PDB entry 6XDT | X-ray diffraction, 1.90 A resolution | chains C and D of the 4 polymer chains in the assembly

# Chain C
Name: Hemoglobin subunit alpha
From: Homo sapiens
UniProt: P69905 (HBA_HUMAN); residues 1-141 here correspond to UniProt positions 2-142 (UniProt number = residue number + 1)
Chain sequence (141 residues; row label = number of the first residue in the row):
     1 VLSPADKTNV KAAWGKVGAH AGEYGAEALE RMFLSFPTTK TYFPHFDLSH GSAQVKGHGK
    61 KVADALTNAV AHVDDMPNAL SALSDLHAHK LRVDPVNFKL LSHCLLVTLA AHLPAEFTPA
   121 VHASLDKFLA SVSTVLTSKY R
Bound ions: heme Fe: His87 (together with carbon monoxide)
Small-molecule neighbours:
  - carbon monoxide (CMO): Leu29, Phe43, His58, Val62, His87
  - heme (HEM): Met32, Thr39, Tyr42, Phe43, Phe46, His58, Lys61, Val62, Ala65, Leu66, Leu83, Leu86, His87, Leu91, Val93, Asn97, Phe98, Leu101, Leu105, Val132, Leu136
  - V1M (methyl 5-[(4-methoxy-2-methylphenoxy)methyl]pyridine-2-carboxylate): Val1, Leu2, Asp74, Asp75, Met76, Pro77, Lys127, Ala130, Ser131, Thr134, Val135
UniProt features mapped onto this chain:
  - binding site (O2): His58
  - binding site (heme b): His87
  - site: Thr8, Asn9 (Microbial infection: Cleavage), Lys11 (Not glycated), Ala13, Trp14 (Microbial infection: Cleavage), Tyr24, Gly25 (Microbial infection: Cleavage), Leu29, Glu30 (Microbial infection: Cleavage), His45, Phe46 (Microbial infection: Cleavage), Asp47, Leu48 (Microbial infection: Cleavage), Ser52, Ala53 (Microbial infection: Cleavage), Val55, Lys56 (Microbial infection: Cleavage), Lys56 (Not glycated), Gly59, Lys60 (Microbial infection: Cleavage), Lys60 (Not glycated), Lys90 (Not glycated), Leu91, Arg92 (Microbial infection: Cleavage), Lys99 (Not glycated), Leu106, Val107 (Microbial infection: Cleavage), Thr108, Leu109 (Microbial infection: Cleavage), Val121, His122 (Microbial infection: Cleavage), Ser133, Thr134 (Microbial infection: Cleavage)
  - modified residue: Ser3 (Phosphoserine), Lys7 (N6-succinyllysine), Thr8 (Phosphothreonine), Lys11 (N6-succinyllysine), Lys16 (N6-acetyllysine), Tyr24 (Phosphotyrosine), Ser35 (Phosphoserine), Lys40 (N6-succinyllysine), Ser49 (Phosphoserine), Ser102 (Phosphoserine), Thr108 (Phosphothreonine), Ser124 (Phosphoserine), Ser131 (Phosphoserine), Thr134 (Phosphothreonine), Thr137 (Phosphothreonine), Ser138 (Phosphoserine)
  - glycosylation (N-linked (Glc) (glycation) lysine): Lys7, Lys16, Lys40, Lys61
Reported in the primary citation:
  - binding site for V1M: Val1, Val73, Asp75, Met76, Pro77, Ala130, Ser131, Thr134

# Chain D
Name: Hemoglobin subunit beta
From: Homo sapiens
UniProt: P68871 (HBB_HUMAN); residues 1-146 here correspond to UniProt positions 2-147 (UniProt number = residue number + 1)
Chain sequence (146 residues; each row starts with the number of its first residue):
     1 VHLTPEEKSA VTALWGKVNV DEVGGEALGR LLVVYPWTQR FFESFGDLST PDAVMGNPKV
    61 KAHGKKVLGA FSDGLAHLDN LKGTFATLSE LHCDKLHVDP ENFRLLGNVL VCVLAHHFGK
   121 EFTPPVQAAY QKVVAGVANA LAHKYH
Bound ions: heme Fe: His92 (together with carbon monoxide)
Small-molecule neighbours:
  - carbon monoxide (CMO): Leu28, Phe42, His63, Val67, His92
  - heme (HEM): Leu31, Thr38, Phe41, Phe42, Phe45, His63, Lys66, Val67, Ala70, Phe71, Phe85, Leu88, Leu91, His92, Leu96, Val98, Asn102, Phe103, Leu106, Val137, Leu141
UniProt features mapped onto this chain:
  - binding site ((2R)-2,3-bisphosphoglycerate): Val1, His2, Lys82, His143
  - binding site (heme b): His63, His92
  - site: Glu7, Lys8 (Microbial infection: Cleavage), Gly25, Glu26 (Microbial infection: Cleavage), Gly29, Arg30 (Microbial infection: Cleavage), Tyr35, Pro36 (Microbial infection: Cleavage), Trp37, Thr38 (Microbial infection: Cleavage), Phe45, Gly46 (Microbial infection: Cleavage), Asp52, Ala53 (Microbial infection: Cleavage), Gly56, Asn57 (Microbial infection: Cleavage), Lys59 (Not glycated), Phe71, Ser72 (Microbial infection: Cleavage), Gly74, Leu75 (Microbial infection: Cleavage), Lys82 (Not glycated), Thr84, Phe85 (Microbial infection: Cleavage), His92, Cys93 (Microbial infection: Cleavage), Lys95 (Not glycated), Arg104, Leu105 (Microbial infection: Cleavage), Leu110, Val111 (Microbial infection: Cleavage), Gly119, Lys120 (Microbial infection: Cleavage), Phe122, Thr123 (Microbial infection: Cleavage), Ala128, Ala129 (Microbial infection: Cleavage) and 2 more in UniProt
  - modified residue: Val1 (N-acetylvaline), Ser9 (Phosphoserine), Thr12 (Phosphothreonine), Ser44 (Phosphoserine), Thr50 (Phosphothreonine), Lys59 (N6-acetyllysine), Lys82 (N6-acetyllysine), Thr87 (Phosphothreonine), Cys93 (S-nitrosocysteine), Lys144 (N6-acetyllysine)
  - glycosylation: Val1 (N-linked (Glc) (glycation) valine), Lys8 (N-linked (Glc) (glycation) lysine), Lys17 (N-linked (Glc) (glycation) lysine), Lys66 (N-linked (Glc) (glycation) lysine), Lys120 (N-linked (Glc) (glycation) lysine), Lys144 (N-linked (Glc) (glycation) lysine)

# Chain C / chain D interface
Contacting residue pairs - 39 pairs, chain C then chain D:
  Arg31(C) with Phe122(D), hydrogen bond (side chain-backbone); Thr123(D); Pro124(D); Gln127(D), hydrogen bond
  Leu34(C) with Pro124(D); Pro125(D); Ala128(D)
  Ser35(C) with Gln127(D); Ala128(D), hydrogen bond (side chain-backbone); Gln131(D)
  Phe36(C) with Gln131(D)
  Lys99(C) with Arg104(D)
  His103(C) with Asn108(D); Val111(D); Cys112(D); Gln127(D); Gln131(D), hydrogen bond
  Cys104(C) with Gln127(D)
  Val107(C) with Val111(D), hydrophobic; Ala115(D); Gln127(D)
  Ala110(C) with Cys112(D); Ala115(D); His116(D)
  Ala111(C) with Ala115(D); Gly119(D)
  Pro114(C) with His116(D), hydrogen bond (backbone-side chain)
  Phe117(C) with Arg30(D), hydrogen bond (backbone-side chain); His116(D)
  Thr118(C) with Arg30(D)
  Pro119(C) with Arg30(D); Val33(D); Met55(D), hydrophobic
  His122(C) with Arg30(D), hydrogen bond; Val34(D)
  Ala123(C) with Val33(D); Val34(D), hydrophobic
  Asp126(C) with Val34(D); Tyr35(D)
Also at the interface, not in a pair above, chain C (19 interface residues in all): Leu106, Ala120
Also at the interface, not in a pair above, chain D (22 interface residues in all): Pro51, Glu101, Lys120

# Summary
The interface between chain C and chain D involves 19 residues on one side and 22 on the other, with 7
hydrogen bonds. Polar contacts include Arg31(C)-Phe122(D), Arg31(C)-Gln127(D) and Ser35(C)-Ala128(D). Ligands
of chain C: carbon monoxide, heme and compound V1M. The paper reports a binding site for V1M at Val1(C),
Val73(C) and Asp75(C) among others.
Here chain C is Hemoglobin subunit alpha and chain D is Hemoglobin subunit beta, both from Homo sapiens. Entry
6XDT (Carbonmonoxy hemoglobin in complex with the antisickling agent methyl
5-((2-formyl-4-methoxyphenoxy)methyl)picolinate) was determined by X-ray diffraction, deposited together with
6XE7.
